Entry 7VS5 (electron microscopy, 3.40 A resolution); this record covers chains as and bi of the 369 polymer chains in the assembly.

[Chain as (and bi)]
Protein: Major capsid protein
From: Enterobacteria phage T4
Notes: chain bi of this document is another copy of the same molecule, construct and numbering; everything in this record applies to it too
Reference sequence: P04535 (CAPSH_BPT4); residues 1-521 here = UniProt positions 1-521
Chain sequence (521 residues; row label = number of the first residue in the row):
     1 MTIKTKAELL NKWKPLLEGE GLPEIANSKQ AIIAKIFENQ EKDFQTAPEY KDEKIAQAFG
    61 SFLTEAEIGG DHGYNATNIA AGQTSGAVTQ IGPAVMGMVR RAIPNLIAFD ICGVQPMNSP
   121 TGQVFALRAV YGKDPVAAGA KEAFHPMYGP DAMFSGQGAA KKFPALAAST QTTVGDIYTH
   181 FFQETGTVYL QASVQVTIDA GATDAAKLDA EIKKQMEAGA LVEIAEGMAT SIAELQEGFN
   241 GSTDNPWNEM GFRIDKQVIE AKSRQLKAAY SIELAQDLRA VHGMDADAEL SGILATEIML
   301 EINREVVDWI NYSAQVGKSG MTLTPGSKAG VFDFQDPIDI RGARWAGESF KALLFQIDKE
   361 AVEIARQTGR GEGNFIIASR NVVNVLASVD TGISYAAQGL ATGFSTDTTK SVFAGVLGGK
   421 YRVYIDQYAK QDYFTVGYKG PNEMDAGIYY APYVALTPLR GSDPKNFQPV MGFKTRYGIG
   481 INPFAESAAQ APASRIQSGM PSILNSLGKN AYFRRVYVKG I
Not modelled in the structure: 1-65
Curated features (UniProtKB/Swiss-Prot):
  - site: Glu65, Ala66 (Cleavage)

[How chain as and chain bi interact]
Residue-residue contacts - 54 pairs, chain as then chain bi:
  Ala66(as) - Lys133(bi)
  Ala66(as) - Glu249(bi)  hydrogen bond (backbone-side chain)
  Glu67(as) - Lys133(bi)
  Glu67(as) - Pro135(bi)
  Glu67(as) - Met250(bi)
  Glu67(as) - Gly251(bi)
  Glu67(as) - Phe252(bi)  hydrogen bond (side chain-backbone)
  Ala81(as) - Lys256(bi)  hydrogen bond (backbone-side chain)
  Ala81(as) - Ile496(bi)
  Gln83(as) - Ser494(bi)  hydrogen bond (side chain-backbone)
  Gln83(as) - Arg495(bi)
  Gln83(as) - Ile496(bi)
  Thr84(as) - Arg495(bi)  hydrogen bond (backbone-side chain)
  Gly86(as) - Val136(bi)
  Gly86(as) - Arg495(bi)  hydrogen bond (backbone-side chain)
  Ala87(as) - Phe252(bi)
  Ala87(as) - Arg253(bi)
  Ala87(as) - Ile254(bi)
  Ala87(as) - Arg495(bi)  hydrogen bond (backbone-side chain)
  Val88(as) - Phe252(bi)  hydrophobic
  Val88(as) - Arg253(bi)
  Val88(as) - Ile254(bi)  hydrophobic
  Val88(as) - Arg495(bi)
  Thr89(as) - Phe125(bi)
  Thr89(as) - Ile254(bi)  hydrogen bond (side chain-backbone)
  Thr89(as) - Asp255(bi)  hydrogen bond
  Thr89(as) - Lys256(bi)
  Thr89(as) - Arg495(bi)
  Gln90(as) - Phe125(bi)
  Gln90(as) - Lys256(bi)  hydrogen bond (backbone-side chain)
  Ile91(as) - Gln123(bi)  hydrogen bond (backbone-side chain)
  Ile91(as) - Phe125(bi)  hydrophobic
  Ile91(as) - Lys256(bi)
  Ile272(as) - Leu459(bi)  hydrophobic
  Glu273(as) - Lys474(bi)  salt bridge
  Gln276(as) - Tyr453(bi)  hydrogen bond (backbone-side chain)
  Gln276(as) - Val454(bi)
  Gln276(as) - Arg476(bi)  hydrogen bond
  Asp277(as) - Pro120(bi)
  Asp277(as) - Arg476(bi)  salt bridge
  Ala280(as) - Asn118(bi)
  Ala280(as) - Tyr453(bi)
  Pro464(as) - Lys267(bi)
  Pro464(as) - Ser462(bi)
  Pro464(as) - Asp463(bi)
  Pro464(as) - Val470(bi)
  Lys465(as) - Lys267(bi)  hydrogen bond (backbone-side chain)
  Phe467(as) - Leu459(bi)  hydrophobic
  Phe467(as) - Arg460(bi)
  Phe467(as) - Gly461(bi)
  Phe467(as) - Val470(bi)
  Phe467(as) - Met471(bi)
  Phe467(as) - Gly472(bi)
  Gln468(as) - Lys474(bi)
Other interface residues (no listed pair), chain as (23 interface residues in all): Gly82, Val281, Asn466
Other interface residues (no listed pair), chain bi (32 interface residues in all): Ser119

[Overview]
23 residues of chain as and 32 residues of chain bi are in contact; the contacts include 14 hydrogen bonds and
2 salt bridges. Polar pairs include Glu273(as)-Lys474(bi), Asp277(as)-Arg476(bi) and Ala66(as)-Glu249(bi).
Chain as and chain bi are both Major capsid protein (Enterobacteria phage T4); the structure, The expanded
head structure of phage T4, was determined by electron microscopy (same publication as 7VRT).
